PDB entry 3W6Z | X-ray diffraction, 1.44 A resolution | chain A

== Chain A ==
Protein: 6-phosphogluconate dehydrogenase, NAD-binding protein
Organism: Pyrobaculum calidifontis
Notes: EC 1.1.1.276
Reference sequence: A3MU08 (A3MU08_PYRCJ); residue numbers follow UniProt; this construct covers 1-286
Amino-acid sequence (306 residues; each row starts with the number of its first residue; numbers below 1 keep their minus sign (Met-19 is residue -19)):
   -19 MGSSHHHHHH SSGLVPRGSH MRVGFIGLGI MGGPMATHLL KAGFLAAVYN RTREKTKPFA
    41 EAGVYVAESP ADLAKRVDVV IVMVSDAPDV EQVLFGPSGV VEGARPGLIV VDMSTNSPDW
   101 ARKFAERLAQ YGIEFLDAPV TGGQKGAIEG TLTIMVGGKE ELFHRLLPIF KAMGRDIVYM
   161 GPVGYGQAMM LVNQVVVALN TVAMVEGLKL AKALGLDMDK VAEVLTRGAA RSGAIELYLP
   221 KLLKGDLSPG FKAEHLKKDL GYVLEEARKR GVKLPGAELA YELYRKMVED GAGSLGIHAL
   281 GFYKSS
Unresolved in the structure: -19 to -13, 284-286
Differences from the reference sequence: expression tag (-19 to 0); engineered mutation Met170 (Lys in A3MU08)
Small-molecule neighbours: NADP (NAP; NADP nicotinamide-adenine-dinucleotide phosphate): Gly7, Leu8, Gly9, Ile10, Met11, Gly12, Asn30, Arg31, Thr32, Lys35, Met63, Val64, Ser65, Asp69, Gln72, Val73, Ser94, Thr95, Val120, Gly123, Gln124, Met170, Tyr218, Gly230, Phe231, Lys232, His235, Lys238, Asp239

== Overview ==
Chain A binds NADP.
Chain A is 6-phosphogluconate dehydrogenase, NAD-binding protein (Pyrobaculum calidifontis); the structure,
Crystal structure of NADP bound L-serine 3-dehydrogenase (K170M) from Hyperthermophilic Archaeon Pyrobaculum
calidifontis, was determined by X-ray diffraction together with 3WS7 and 3W6U from the same study.
